Entry 9FGZ (electron microscopy, 2.70 A resolution); this record covers chains C and F of the 6 polymer chains in the assembly.

== Chain C (and F) ==
Protein: 3,2-trans-enoyl-CoA isomerase
From: Saccharomyces cerevisiae
Notes: chain F of this document is another copy of the same molecule, construct and numbering; everything in this record applies to it too
UniProt: Q05871 (ECI1_YEAST); residues 1-280 here = UniProt positions 1-280
Amino-acid sequence (280 residues; each row starts with the number of its first residue):
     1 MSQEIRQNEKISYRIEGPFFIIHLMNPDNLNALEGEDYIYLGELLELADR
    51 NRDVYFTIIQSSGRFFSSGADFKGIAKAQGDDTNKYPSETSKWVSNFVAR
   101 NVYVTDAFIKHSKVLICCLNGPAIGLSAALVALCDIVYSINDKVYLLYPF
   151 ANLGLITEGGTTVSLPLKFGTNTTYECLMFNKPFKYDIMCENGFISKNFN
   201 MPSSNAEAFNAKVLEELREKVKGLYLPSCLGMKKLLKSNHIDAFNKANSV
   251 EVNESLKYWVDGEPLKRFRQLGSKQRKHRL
Not modelled in the structure: 1-3, 78-84, 271-280 (chain F: 1-4, 77-84, 271-280)
UniProt features mapped onto this chain:
  - motif: H278 to L280 (Microbody targeting signal)
  - active site: E158 (Proton donor/acceptor)
  - binding site (substrate): S68 to F72, L126
  - mutagenesis: E158 (E158A: Loss of activity)

== Chain C / chain F interface ==
Pairs across the interface (44):
  R6(C) with P87(F)
  E36(C) with P87(F); S91(F), hydrogen bond
  I39(C) with S91(F)
  E43(C) with S88(F); T90(F)
  K85(C) with K85(F)
  P87(C) with R6(F); E36(F)
  S88(C) with E43(F), hydrogen bond
  T90(C) with E43(F); Y103(F)
  S91(C) with E36(F), hydrogen bond; I39(F)
  V94(C) with A99(F); Y103(F), hydrophobic
  V98(C) with V102(F), hydrophobic
  A99(C) with V94(F); A99(F), hydrophobic
  V102(C) with V98(F), hydrophobic; N253(F)
  Y103(C) with T90(F); N253(F); L256(F), hydrophobic
  D106(C) with N253(F)
  K110(C) with N253(F); E254(F), salt bridge
  D242(C) with K246(F), salt bridge
  N245(C) with N245(F); K246(F); S249(F), hydrogen bond (backbone-side chain); V250(F)
  K246(C) with D242(F), salt bridge; N245(F)
  S249(C) with N245(F), hydrogen bond (side chain-backbone); N248(F); S249(F), hydrogen bond (side chain-backbone)
  V250(C) with N245(F)
  N253(C) with V102(F); Y103(F); D106(F); K110(F)
  E254(C) with K110(F), salt bridge
  L256(C) with Y103(F), hydrophobic
Also at the interface, not in a pair above, chain C (27 interface residues in all): S95, R100, N248
Also at the interface, not in a pair above, chain F (27 interface residues in all): S95, R100

== In short ==
Chain C and chain F each contribute 27 residues to their interface; the contacts include 6 hydrogen bonds and
4 salt bridges. Polar contacts include K110(C)-E254(F), D242(C)-K246(F) and E36(C)-S91(F). From UniProt:
active-site residue E158(C), 6 substrate-binding residues and one mutagenesis site on chain C.
Both chains are 3,2-trans-enoyl-CoA isomerase (Saccharomyces cerevisiae). Entry 9FGZ (Pex5-Eci1 complex - Eci1
reconstruction) was determined by electron microscopy, deposited together with 9FH0.
